PDB entry 8Y3E | electron microscopy, 5.32 A resolution (low resolution: residue-level contacts below are approximate; hydrogen-bond / salt-bridge calls are withheld) | chains C and J of the 16 polymer chains in the assembly

== Chain C ==
Protein: Histone H2A type 1-B/E
From: Homo sapiens
UniProt: P04908 (H2A1B_HUMAN); residues 0-129 here correspond to UniProt positions 1-130 (UniProt number = residue number + 1)
Amino-acid sequence (133 residues; row label = number of the first residue in the row; numbers below 1 keep their minus sign (Gly-3 is residue -3)):
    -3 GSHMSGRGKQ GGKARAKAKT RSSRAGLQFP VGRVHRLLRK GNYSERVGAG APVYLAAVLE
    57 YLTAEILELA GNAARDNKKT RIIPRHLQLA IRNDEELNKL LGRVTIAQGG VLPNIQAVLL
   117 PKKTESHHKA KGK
Not modelled in the structure: -3 to 15, 118-129
Differences from the reference sequence: expression tag (-3 to -1)
Swiss-Prot annotation at these positions:
  - modified residue: Ser1 (N-acetylserine), Arg3 (Citrulline), Lys5 (N6-(2-hydroxyisobutyryl)lysine), Lys9 (N6-(2-hydroxyisobutyryl)lysine), Lys13 (N6-(beta-hydroxybutyryl)lysine), Lys36 (N6-(2-hydroxyisobutyryl)lysine), Lys74 (N6-(2-hydroxyisobutyryl)lysine), Lys75 (N6-(2-hydroxyisobutyryl)lysine), Lys95 (N6-(2-hydroxyisobutyryl)lysine), Gln104 (N5-methylglutamine), Lys118 (N6-(2-hydroxyisobutyryl)lysine), Lys119 (N6-crotonyllysine), Thr120 (Phosphothreonine), Lys125 (N6-crotonyllysine)
  - cross-link (Glycyl lysine isopeptide (Lys-Gly)): Lys13 (interchain with G-Cter in ubiquitin), Lys15 (interchain with G-Cter in ubiquitin), Lys119 (interchain with G-Cter in ubiquitin)

== Chain J ==
Molecule: 250-nt DNA strand
Sequence (250 nucleotides; row label = number of the first residue in the row):
     1 ATCGAGAATC CCGGTGCCGA GGCCGCTCAA TTGGTCGTAG ACAGCTCTAG CACCGCTTAA
    61 ACGCACGTAC GCGCTGTCCC CCGCGTTTTA ACCGCCAAGG GGATTACTCC CTAGTCTCCA
   121 GGCTCGAGCT CAATTGGTCG TAGACAGCTC TAGCACCGCT TAAACGCACG TACGCGCTGT
   181 CCCCCGCGTT TTAACCGCCA AGGGGATTAC TCCCTAGTCT CCAGGCACGT GTCAGATATA
   241 TACATCCGAT

== How chain C and chain J interact ==
Residue-residue contacts (14):
  Arg29(C) - DG225(J)
  Arg35(C) - DT215(J)
  Arg35(C) - DA216(J)
  Arg42(C) - DC214(J)
  Arg42(C) - DT215(J)
  Val43(C) - DC214(J)
  Val43(C) - DT215(J)
  Gly44(C) - DC214(J)
  Ala45(C) - DC214(J)
  Lys75(C) - DA234(J)
  Thr76(C) - DC233(J)
  Thr76(C) - DA234(J)
  Arg77(C) - DC233(J)
  Arg77(C) - DA234(J)
Other interface residues (no listed pair), chain C (11 interface residues in all): His31, Glu41
Other interface residues (no listed pair), chain J (7 interface residues in all): DG224

== Overview ==
The interface between chain C and chain J involves 11 residues on one side and 7 on the other.
Here chain C is Histone H2A type 1-B/E (Homo sapiens) and chain J is a 250-nt DNA strand. Entry 8Y3E (Cryo-EM
structure of the overlapping di-nucleosome (open form)) was determined by electron microscopy (same
publication as 8Y3C, 8Y3D and 8Y3F).
